PDB entry 3KD2 | X-ray diffraction, 1.80 A resolution | chains A and B

# Chain A (and B)
Name: CFTR inhibitory factor (Cif)
Source organism: Pseudomonas aeruginosa UCBPP-PA14
Notes: chain B of this document is another copy of the same molecule, construct and numbering; everything in this record applies to it too
UniProt: Q02P97 (Q02P97_PSEAB); residues 25-319 here = UniProt positions 25-319
Chain sequence (301 residues; each row starts with the number of its first residue):
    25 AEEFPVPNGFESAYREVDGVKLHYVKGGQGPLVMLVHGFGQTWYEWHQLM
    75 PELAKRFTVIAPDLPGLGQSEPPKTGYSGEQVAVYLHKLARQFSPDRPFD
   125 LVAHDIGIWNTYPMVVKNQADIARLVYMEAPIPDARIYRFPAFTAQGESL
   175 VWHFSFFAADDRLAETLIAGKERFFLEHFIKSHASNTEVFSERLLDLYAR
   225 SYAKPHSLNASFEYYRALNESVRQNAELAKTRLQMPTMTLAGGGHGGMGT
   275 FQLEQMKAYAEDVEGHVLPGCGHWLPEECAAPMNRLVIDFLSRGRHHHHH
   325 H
Not modelled in the structure: 318-325
Construct notes: expression tag (320-325)
Cystine bridges: Cys295-Cys303
Reported in the primary citation:
  - catalytic residues: Asp129, Glu153, His177, Tyr239, His297
  - contacts within the chain: Phe63-Asp129 (backbone contact), Asp129-Ile130 (backbone contact), Glu153-His297 (hydrogen bond), Glu153-Gly266 (backbone contact), Glu153-Met272 (backbone contact)
  - mutagenesis - H269A: unchanged catalytic activity
  - mutagenesis - H269A: unchanged binding to homodimerization
  - mutagenesis - H297A, H297N: abolished expression

# Interface between chain A and chain B
Pairs across the interface (72; chain A residue first):
  Ile161(A) with Phe167(B), hydrophobic
  Tyr162(A) with Pro165(B); Phe167(B); Thr168(B); Ala169(B)
  Phe164(A) with Pro165(B); Ala166(B), hydrogen bond (backbone-backbone)
  Pro165(A) with Tyr162(B); Phe164(B); Ala166(B)
  Ala166(A) with Phe164(B), hydrogen bond (backbone-backbone); Pro165(B); Ala166(B); Val175(B); Ser179(B), hydrogen bond (backbone-side chain)
  Phe167(A) with Ile161(B), hydrophobic; Tyr162(B); Phe178(B); Ser179(B); Ala182(B), hydrophobic; Leu242(B), hydrophobic; Asn243(B)
  Thr168(A) with Tyr162(B); Asn243(B)
  Ala169(A) with Tyr162(B); Asn243(B)
  Gln170(A) with Asn243(B)
  Gly171(A) with Asn243(B), hydrogen bond (backbone-side chain)
  Glu172(A) with Ser179(B); Ala183(B)
  Ser173(A) with Ser179(B), hydrogen bond (backbone-side chain)
  Val175(A) with Ala166(B)
  Trp176(A) with Trp176(B), hydrophobic; Ser179(B); Phe180(B), hydrophobic
  Phe178(A) with Phe167(B), hydrophobic
  Ser179(A) with Ala166(B), hydrogen bond (side chain-backbone); Phe167(B); Glu172(B); Ser173(B), hydrogen bond (side chain-backbone); Trp176(B)
  Phe180(A) with Trp176(B), hydrophobic
  Ala182(A) with Phe167(B), hydrophobic
  Ala183(A) with Glu172(B)
  Asp184(A) with His202(B)
  Asp185(A) with Phe198(B); His202(B), salt bridge
  Leu187(A) with Trp176(B), hydrophobic; Phe198(B), hydrophobic; His202(B)
  Thr190(A) with Lys195(B); Phe198(B)
  Leu191(A) with Leu191(B); Lys195(B); Phe199(B), hydrophobic
  Ile192(A) with Leu191(B), hydrophobic
  Lys195(A) with Thr190(B); Leu191(B), hydrogen bond (side chain-backbone)
  Phe198(A) with Asp185(B); Leu187(B), hydrophobic; Thr190(B)
  Phe199(A) with Leu191(B), hydrophobic
  His202(A) with Ala183(B); Asp184(B), salt bridge; Asp185(B), salt bridge; Leu187(B)
  Leu242(A) with Phe167(B), hydrophobic
  Asn243(A) with Phe167(B); Thr168(B), hydrogen bond (side chain-backbone); Ala169(B); Gln170(B); Gly171(B)
Also at the interface, not in a pair above, chain A (33 interface residues in all): Arg186, Tyr239
Also at the interface, not in a pair above, chain B (33 interface residues in all): Arg186, Ile192, Ala193

# Overview
The chain A/chain B interface involves 33 residues from each chain, with 9 hydrogen bonds and 3 salt bridges.
Polar contacts include Asp185(A)-His202(B), His202(A)-Asp184(B) and Ala166(A)-Ser179(B). The paper reports
catalytic residues Asp129(A), Glu153(A) and His177(A) among others; H297A and H297N of chain A abolish
expression.
Both chains are CFTR inhibitory factor (Cif) (Pseudomonas aeruginosa UCBPP-PA14). Entry 3KD2 (Crystal
structure of the CFTR inhibitory factor Cif) was determined by X-ray diffraction, deposited together with
3KDA.
